Entry 4LNL (X-ray diffraction, 2.10 A resolution); this record covers chains A and B.

# Chain A (and B)
Name: Low-specificity L-threonine aldolase
From: Escherichia coli
Notes: EC 4.1.2.5; chain B of this document is another copy of the same molecule, construct and numbering; everything in this record applies to it too
UniProt: E7U392 (E7U392_ECOLX); residue numbers follow UniProt; this construct covers 1-333
Chain sequence (333 residues; row label = number of the first residue in the row):
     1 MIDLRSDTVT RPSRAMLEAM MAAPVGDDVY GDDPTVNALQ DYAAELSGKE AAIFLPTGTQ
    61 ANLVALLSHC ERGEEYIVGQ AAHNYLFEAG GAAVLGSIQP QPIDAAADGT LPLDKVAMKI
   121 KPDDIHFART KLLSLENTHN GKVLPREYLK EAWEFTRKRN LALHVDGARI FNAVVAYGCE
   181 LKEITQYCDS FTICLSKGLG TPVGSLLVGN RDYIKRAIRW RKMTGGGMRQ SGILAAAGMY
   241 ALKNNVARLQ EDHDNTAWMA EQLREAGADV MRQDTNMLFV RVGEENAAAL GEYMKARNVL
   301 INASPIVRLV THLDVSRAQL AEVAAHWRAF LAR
Disordered / not traced: 333
Construct notes: conflict Thr256 (Ala in E7U392), Ala257 (Thr in E7U392)
Metal / ion sites: Mg2+ site 1: Thr8, Thr10, Ser196, Thr201; Mg2+ site 2: Ala93, Ser97 (shared with Ser97(B) of chain B)
Small-molecule neighbours:
  - 2BK (N-({3-hydroxy-2-methyl-5-[(phosphonooxy)methyl]pyridin-4-yl}methyl)-L-allothreonine): Ser6, Thr8, Thr57, Gly58, Thr59, Asn62, His83, Glu88, Glu136, Asp166, Ala168, Arg169, Cys194, Ser196, Lys197, Arg308
  - 2BK / 2BO: Ser6, Thr8, Thr57, Gly58, Thr59, Asn62, His83, Glu88, Glu136, Asp166, Ala168, Arg169, Cys194, Ser196, Lys197, Arg308
  - 2BO (N-({3-hydroxy-2-methyl-5-[(phosphonooxy)methyl]pyridin-4-yl}methyl)-L-threonine): Ser6, Thr8, Thr57, Gly58, Thr59, Asn62, His83, Glu88, Glu136, Asp166, Ala168, Arg169, Cys194, Ser196, Lys197, Arg308
Reported in the primary citation:
  - binding site for 2BK: Ser6, His83, His126, Arg169, Ser196, Lys197, Lys222, Gly227, Arg229, Arg308
  - binding site for 2BO: His126
  - conformationally variable residues (order/disorder transition): His126
  - catalytic residues: Arg169, Arg308 (proposed by the authors, not directly observed)
  - specificity-determining residues: His83, His126
  - mutagenesis - H83F (48 +/- 4 uM), H83N (30 +/- 2 uM): decreased binding to PLP
  - mutagenesis - H83N, F87D: decreased catalytic activity
  - mutagenesis - F87A, H126N: unchanged catalytic activity
  - mutagenesis - H126F (30-fold): increased catalytic activity on l-threonine
  - mutagenesis - H126F: increased catalytic activity on l-allo-threonine
  - mutagenesis - H83F/H126F, H83F: decreased catalytic activity on l-allo-threonine
  - mutagenesis - K222A: decreased catalytic activity on l-threonine

# Chain A / chain B interface
Residue-residue contacts - 52 pairs, chain A then chain B:
  Arg72(A) - Val94(B)
  Gly73(A) - Val94(B)
  Gln80(A) - Gln80(B)
  Gln80(A) - Gln101(B)  hydrogen bond
  Gln80(A) - Pro102(B)  hydrogen bond (side chain-backbone)
  Gln80(A) - Lys119(B)  hydrogen bond
  Tyr85(A) - Gln99(B)  hydrogen bond (backbone-side chain)
  Tyr85(A) - Pro100(B)  hydrogen bond (side chain-backbone)
  Tyr85(A) - Gln101(B)  hydrogen bond
  Leu86(A) - Lys121(B)
  Leu86(A) - His126(B)
  Leu86(A) - Phe127(B)
  Phe87(A) - His126(B)
  Phe87(A) - Phe127(B)  hydrophobic
  Glu88(A) - His126(B)  hydrogen bond (backbone-backbone)
  Ala89(A) - Ile125(B)
  Ala89(A) - His126(B)  hydrogen bond (backbone-backbone)
  Ala89(A) - Phe127(B)
  Ala89(A) - Ala128(B)
  Gly90(A) - Gln99(B)
  Ala93(A) - Ala93(B)
  Ala93(A) - Ser97(B)
  Ala93(A) - Gln99(B)
  Val94(A) - Arg72(B)
  Val94(A) - Gly73(B)
  Val94(A) - Ser97(B)  hydrogen bond (backbone-side chain)
  Ser97(A) - Ala93(B)
  Ser97(A) - Val94(B)  hydrogen bond (side chain-backbone)
  Ile98(A) - Ala93(B)
  Gln99(A) - Tyr85(B)  hydrogen bond (side chain-backbone)
  Gln99(A) - Gly90(B)
  Gln99(A) - Ala93(B)
  Gln99(A) - Pro100(B)
  Pro100(A) - Tyr85(B)  hydrogen bond (backbone-side chain)
  Pro100(A) - Gln99(B)
  Pro100(A) - Pro100(B)  hydrophobic
  Gln101(A) - Gln80(B)  hydrogen bond
  Gln101(A) - Tyr85(B)  hydrogen bond
  Pro102(A) - Gln80(B)  hydrogen bond (backbone-side chain)
  Pro102(A) - Tyr85(B)
  Pro102(A) - Pro102(B)  hydrophobic
  Lys119(A) - Gln80(B)
  Lys121(A) - Leu86(B)
  Ile125(A) - Ala89(B)
  His126(A) - Leu86(B)
  His126(A) - Phe87(B)
  His126(A) - Glu88(B)  hydrogen bond (backbone-backbone)
  His126(A) - Ala89(B)  hydrogen bond (backbone-backbone)
  Phe127(A) - Leu86(B)
  Phe127(A) - Phe87(B)  hydrophobic
  Phe127(A) - Ala89(B)
  Ala128(A) - Ala89(B)
Also at the interface, not in a pair above, chain A (24 interface residues in all): His83
Also at the interface, not in a pair above, chain B (23 interface residues in all): Ile98

# Summary
Chain A and chain B form an interface of 24 and 23 residues respectively; the contacts include 17 hydrogen
bonds. Polar contacts include Gln80(A)-Gln101(B), Gln80(A)-Pro102(B) and Gln80(A)-Lys119(B). The paper reports
catalytic residues Arg169(A) and Arg308(A); H83F and H83N of chain A reduce binding to PLP; 8 substitutions
were tested in all.
Chain A and chain B are both Low-specificity L-threonine aldolase (Escherichia coli); the structure, Structure
of Escherichia coli Threonine Aldolase in Complex with Allo-Thr, was determined by X-ray diffraction,
deposited together with 4LNJ and 4LNM.
